PDB entry 6FB9 | X-ray diffraction, 2.95 A resolution | chains C and A of the 6 polymer chains in the assembly

== Chain C ==
Molecule: 14-nt DNA strand
Sequence (14 nucleotides; numbered 501 to 514; the number before each row is that of its first residue):
   501 TCAAAACTGCGTAC
Bound ions: Mn2+ site 1: DC514 (shared with Asp20(A) of chain A; 1 residue of chain B; 1 residue of chain D; 1 residue of chain E; 1 residue of chain F)

== Chain A ==
Molecule: DNA endonuclease I-CreI
From: Chlamydomonas reinhardtii
Notes: EC 3.1.-.-
UniProt: P05725 (DNE1_CHLRE); residues 2-153 here = UniProt positions 2-153
Amino-acid sequence (154 residues; numbered 2 to 155; the number before each row is that of its first residue):
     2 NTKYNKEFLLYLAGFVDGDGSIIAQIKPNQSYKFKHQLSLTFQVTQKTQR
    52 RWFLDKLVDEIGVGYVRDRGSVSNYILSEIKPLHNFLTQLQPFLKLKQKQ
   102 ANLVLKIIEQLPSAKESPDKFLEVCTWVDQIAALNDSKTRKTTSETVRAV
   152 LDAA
Sequence notes: conflict Asn75 (Asp in P05725); expression tag (154-155)
Curated features (UniProtKB/Swiss-Prot):
  - region (Interaction with DNA): Gln26 to Gln38, Gln44 to Gln47, Arg68 to Arg70, Ser138 to Thr143
  - binding site (Mg(2+)): Gly19, Asp20
  - mutagenesis: Asp20 (D20A/L/N: Loss of catalytic activity. Reduced affinity for DNA), Gln26 (Q26A/C: Alters the specificity of the endonuclease), Tyr33 (Y33C/H/R: Alters the specificity of the endonuclease), Gln44 (Q44A/C/T/V/W: Alters the specificity of the endonuclease), Gln47 (Q47A/E/M: Loss of catalytic activity; Q47N: Strongly reduced affinity for DNA. No effect on catalytic activity), Arg68 (R68A: Loss of activity), Lys98 (K98A: Strongly reduced affinity for DNA. Increased catalytic activity; K98R: Strongly reduced affinity for DNA. No effect on catalytic activity), Ser138 (S138A: Reduced affinity for DNA. No effect on catalytic activity. Reduced cleavage; when associated with M-139), Lys139 (K139M: Reduced affinity for DNA. No effect on catalytic activity. Reduced cleavage; when associated with A-138), Lys142 (K142G: Reduced affinity for DNA. No effect on catalytic activity. Reduced cleavage; when associated with G-143), Thr143 (T143G: Reduced affinity for DNA. No effect on catalytic activity. Reduced cleavage; when associated with G-142)
Bound ions: Mn2+ site 1: Gly19 (shared with 1 residue of chain B; DC514(C) of chain C; 1 residue of chain F); Mn2+ site 2: Asp20 (shared with 1 residue of chain B; 1 residue of chain D; 1 residue of chain E); Mn2+ site 3: Ala134, Asn136
Small-molecule neighbours:
  - s-1,2-propanediol (PGO), molecule 1: Phe9, Tyr12, Leu13, Phe54, Lys57, Leu58, Glu61
  - s-1,2-propanediol (PGO), molecule 2: Leu97, Lys98, Gln101, Leu135, Asn136, Asp137
What the authors report for this chain:
  - catalytic residues: Asp20 (citing earlier work)

== How chain C and chain A interact ==
Residue-residue contacts - 24 pairs, chain C then chain A:
  DT501(C) - Ser32(A)  base contact
  DC502(C) - Ser32(A)  hydrogen bond to the base
  DC502(C) - Tyr33(A)  base contact
  DC502(C) - Lys34(A)  hydrogen bond to the phosphate
  DA503(C) - Tyr33(A)  hydrogen bond to the base
  DA503(C) - Gln38(A)  base contact
  DA503(C) - Leu112(A)  phosphate contact
  DA503(C) - Lys116(A)  salt bridge to the phosphate
  DA504(C) - Tyr33(A)  base contact
  DA504(C) - Gln38(A)  hydrogen bond to the base
  DA504(C) - Glu80(A)  phosphate contact
  DA504(C) - Ile81(A)  hydrogen bond to the phosphate
  DA505(C) - Lys28(A)  base contact
  DA505(C) - Tyr66(A)  phosphate contact
  DA505(C) - Ser79(A)  phosphate contact
  DA506(C) - Lys28(A)  base contact
  DA506(C) - Arg68(A)  salt bridge to the phosphate
  DT508(C) - Arg70(A)  base contact
  DG509(C) - Arg70(A)  hydrogen bond to the base
  DG509(C) - Thr140(A)  base contact
  DC510(C) - Arg70(A)  base contact
  DT512(C) - Lys139(A)  phosphate contact
  DA513(C) - Asp137(A)  sugar contact
  DA513(C) - Lys139(A)  salt bridge to the phosphate
Also at the interface, not in a pair above, chain C (14 interface residues in all): DC507, DG511, DC514
Also at the interface, not in a pair above, chain A (17 interface residues in all): Gly19

== In short ==
The interface between chain C and chain A involves 14 residues on one side and 17 on the other; the contacts
include 6 hydrogen bonds and 3 salt bridges. Polar pairs include DC502(C)-Ser32(A), DA503(C)-Tyr33(A) and
DA504(C)-Gln38(A). Chain A binds s-1,2-propanediol. From the paper: the catalytic residue Asp20(A).
Chain C is a 14-nt DNA strand and chain A is DNA endonuclease I-CreI (Chlamydomonas reinhardtii); the
structure, Crystal Structure of the I-CreI Homing Endonuclease D75N variant in complex with an altered version
of ..., was determined by X-ray diffraction (same publication as 6FB0, 6FB1, 6FB2, 6FB5, 6FB6, 6FB7 and 6FB8).
